PDB entry 8K8U | electron microscopy, 3.05 A resolution | chains B and C of the 5 polymer chains in the assembly

== Chain B ==
Name: Uracil-DNA glycosylase E4
Organism: Monkeypox virus
Amino-acid sequence (218 residues; row label = number of the first residue in the row):
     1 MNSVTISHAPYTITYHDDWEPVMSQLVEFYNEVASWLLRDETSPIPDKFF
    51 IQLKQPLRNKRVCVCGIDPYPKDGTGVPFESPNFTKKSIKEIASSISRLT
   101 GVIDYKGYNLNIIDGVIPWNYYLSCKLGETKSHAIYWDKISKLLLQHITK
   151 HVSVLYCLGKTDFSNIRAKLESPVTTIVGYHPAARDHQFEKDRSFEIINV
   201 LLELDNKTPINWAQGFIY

== Chain C ==
Name: DNA polymerase processivity factor component A20
Organism: Monkeypox virus
UniProt: Q5IXP2 (Q5IXP2_MONPV); residue numbers follow UniProt; this construct covers 1-426
Amino-acid sequence (426 residues; each row starts with the number of its first residue):
     1 MTSSADLTNLKELLSLYKSLRFSDSVAIEKYNSLVEWGTSTYWKIGVQKV
    51 TNVETSISDYYDEVKNKPFNIDPGYYIFLPVYFGSVFIYSKGKNMVELGS
   101 GNSFQIPDEIRSACNKVLDSDNGIDFLRFVLLNNRWIMEDAISKYQSPVN
   151 IFKLASEYGLNIPNYLEIEIEEDTLFDDELYSIMERSFDDTFPKISISYI
   201 KLGELKRQVVDFFKFSFMYIESIKVDRIGDNIFIPSVITKSGKKILVKDV
   251 DHLIRSKVREHTFVKVKKKNTFSILYDYDGNGTETRGEVIKRIIDTIGRD
   301 YYVNGKYFSKVGIAGLKQLTNKLDINECATVDELVDEINKSGTVKRKIKN
   351 QSVFDLSRECLGYPEADFITLVNNMRFKIENCKVVNFNIENTNCLNNPSI
   401 ETIYGNFNQFVSIFNTVTDVKKRLFE
Not modelled in the structure: 1-2, 280-284, 426

== How chain B and chain C interact ==
Pairs across the interface (10; chain B residue first):
  Leu99(B) - Leu7(C)  hydrophobic
  Lys160(B) - Trp43(C)
  Thr175(B) - Lys44(C)
  Val178(B) - Trp43(C)
  Lys191(B) - Ser3(C)
  Lys191(B) - Asp6(C)
  Arg193(B) - Ser3(C)
  Arg193(B) - Leu7(C)
  Ile197(B) - Tyr42(C)  hydrophobic
  Leu204(B) - Gly46(C)
Other interface residues (no listed pair), chain B (10 interface residues in all): Glu190, Leu201

== In short ==
Chain B and chain C form an interface of 10 and 7 residues respectively.
Chain B is Uracil-DNA glycosylase E4 and chain C is DNA polymerase processivity factor component A20, both
from Monkeypox virus; the structure, F8-A22-E4 complex of MPXV in complex with DNA and dCTP, was determined by
electron microscopy, deposited together with 8K8S.
